PDB entry 1L3S | X-ray diffraction, 1.70 A resolution | chains C and A of the 3 polymer chains in the assembly

Chain C:
Molecule: 16-nt DNA strand
Sequence (16 nucleotides; row label = number of the first residue in the row; numbering starts at 0):
     0 GACGTACGTG ATCGCA
Not modelled in the structure: 0-1

Chain A:
Molecule: DNA Polymerase I
Source organism: Geobacillus stearothermophilus
Notes: EC 2.7.7.7; fragment: Bacillus Fragment (analogous to the E. coli Klenow Fragment)
Reference sequence: P52026 (DPO1_BACST); residue numbers follow UniProt; this construct covers 304-876
Amino-acid sequence (580 residues; row label = number of the first residue in the row):
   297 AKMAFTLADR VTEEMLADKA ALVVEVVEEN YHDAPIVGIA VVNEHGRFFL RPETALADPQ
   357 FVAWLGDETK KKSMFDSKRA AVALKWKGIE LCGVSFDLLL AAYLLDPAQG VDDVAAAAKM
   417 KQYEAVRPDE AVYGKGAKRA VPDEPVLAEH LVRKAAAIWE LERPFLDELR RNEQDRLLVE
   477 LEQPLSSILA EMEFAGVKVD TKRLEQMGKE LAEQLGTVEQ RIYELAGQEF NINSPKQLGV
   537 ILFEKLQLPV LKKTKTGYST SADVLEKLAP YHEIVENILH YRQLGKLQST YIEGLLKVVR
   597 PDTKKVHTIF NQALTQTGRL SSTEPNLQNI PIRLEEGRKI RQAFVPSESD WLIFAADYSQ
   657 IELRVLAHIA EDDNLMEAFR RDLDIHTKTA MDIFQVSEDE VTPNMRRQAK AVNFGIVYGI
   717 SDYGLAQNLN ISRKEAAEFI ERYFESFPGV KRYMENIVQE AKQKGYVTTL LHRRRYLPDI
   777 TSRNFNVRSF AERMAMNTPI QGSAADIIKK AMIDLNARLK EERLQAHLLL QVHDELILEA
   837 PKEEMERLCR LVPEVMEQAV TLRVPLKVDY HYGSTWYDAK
Ion coordination: Mg2+: Asp653, Tyr654, Asp830
UniProt features mapped onto this chain:
  - natural variant: Arg306 (S306R: In strain: X; this construct carries the variant), Glu309 (D309E: In strain: X; this construct carries the variant), Val320 (V320L: In strain: X), Asp329 (H329D: In strain: X; this construct carries the variant), His341 (R341H: In strain: X; this construct carries the variant), Gln356 (K356Q: In strain: X; this construct carries the variant), Val358 (L358V: In strain: X; this construct carries the variant), Ser369 (T369S: In strain: X; this construct carries the variant), Cys388 (R388C: In strain: X; this construct carries the variant), Ser391 (V391S: In strain: X; this construct carries the variant), Ala411 (A411R: In strain: X), Ala413 (V413A: In strain: X; this construct carries the variant), 33 further natural variant entries in UniProt
Reported in the primary citation:
  - Mg2+ coordination: Asp653, Asp830
  - binding site for the 9-nt DNA strand: Asp830
  - catalytic residues: Asp830
  - binding site for the 16-nt DNA strand (chain C): Tyr714

How chain C and chain A interact:
Pairs across the interface (55):
  DC2(C) with Arg729(A), base contact; Phe781(A), base contact
  DG3(C) with Asp718(A), base contact; Tyr719(A), base contact; Arg729(A), hydrogen bond to the base; Phe781(A), base contact; Asn782(A), sugar contact
  DT4(C) with Ser717(A), hydrogen bond to the base; Tyr719(A), base contact; Gly720(A), base contact; Phe781(A), base contact; Asn782(A), base contact; Phe786(A), sugar contact; Arg789(A), hydrogen bond to the sugar
  DA5(C) with Ala707(A), hydrogen bond to the base; Phe710(A), base contact; Gly711(A), base contact; Tyr714(A), base contact; Gly720(A), base contact; Leu721(A), base contact; Gln723(A), phosphate contact; Asn724(A), base contact; Arg789(A), hydrogen bond to the phosphate
  DC6(C) with Tyr714(A), stacking on the base; Phe786(A), phosphate contact; Arg789(A), salt bridge to the phosphate; Asn793(A), sugar contact; Gln797(A), hydrogen bond to the base
  DG7(C) with Gln612(A), phosphate contact; Thr613(A), sugar contact; Arg615(A), base contact; Arg771(A), salt bridge to the phosphate; Met790(A), phosphate contact; Gln797(A), hydrogen bond to the sugar
  DT8(C) with Leu610(A), phosphate contact; Thr611(A), phosphate contact; Gln612(A), hydrogen bond to the phosphate; Ser617(A), phosphate contact
  DG9(C) with Lys582(A), base contact; Leu610(A), phosphate contact; Ser617(A), hydrogen bond to the phosphate; Ser618(A), sugar contact; Thr619(A), phosphate contact; Asn622(A), hydrogen bond to the sugar
  DA10(C) with Lys582(A), base contact; Thr619(A), phosphate contact; Glu620(A), hydrogen bond to the phosphate
  DT11(C) with Ser585(A), phosphate contact; Thr586(A), sugar contact; Gly590(A), phosphate contact
  DC12(C) with Ser585(A), hydrogen bond to the phosphate
  DG13(C) with Asn529(A), sugar contact; Ser530(A), phosphate contact; Pro531(A), phosphate contact
  DC14(C) with Ser530(A), hydrogen bond to the phosphate
Interface residues without a listed pair, chain A (43 interface residues in all): Lys532, Glu589, Asn625, Ile716, Ser785, His829

In short:
13 residues of chain C face 43 of chain A across their interface, with 13 hydrogen bonds, 2 salt bridges and 1
aromatic stacking contact. Polar contacts include DG3(C)-Arg729(A), DT4(C)-Ser717(A) and DA5(C)-Ala707(A). The
paper reports the catalytic residue Asp830(A); a binding site for the 9-nt DNA strand at Asp830(A).
Chain C is a 16-nt DNA strand and chain A is DNA Polymerase I (Geobacillus stearothermophilus); the structure,
Crystal Structure of Bacillus DNA Polymerase I Fragment complexed to 9 base pairs of duplex DNA, was
determined by X-ray diffraction (same publication as 1L3T, 1L3U, 1L3V, 1L5U and 1LV5).
